Entry 4KGO (X-ray diffraction, 3.19 A resolution); this record covers chains B and A.

Chain B (and A):
Name: BPI fold-containing family A member 1
Source organism: Homo sapiens
Notes: chain A of this document is another copy of the same molecule, construct and numbering; everything in this record applies to it too
UniProt: Q9NP55 (BPIA1_HUMAN); numbering as in UniProt (aligned over 19-256)
Chain sequence (240 residues; row label = number of the first residue in the row):
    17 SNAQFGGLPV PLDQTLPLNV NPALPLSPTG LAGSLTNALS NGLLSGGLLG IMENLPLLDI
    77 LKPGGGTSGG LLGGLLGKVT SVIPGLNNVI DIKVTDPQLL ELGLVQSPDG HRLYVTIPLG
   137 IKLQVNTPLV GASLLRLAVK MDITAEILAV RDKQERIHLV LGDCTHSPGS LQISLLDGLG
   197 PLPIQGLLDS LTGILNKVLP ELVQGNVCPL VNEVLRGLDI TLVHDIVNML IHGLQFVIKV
Not modelled in the structure: 17-33, 41-42, 79-91, 194-197, 256 (chain A: 17-42, 77-105, 255-256)
Cystine bridges: C180-C224
Modified residues: Mse68 (selenomethionine; parent Met); Mse157 (selenomethionine; parent Met); Mse245 (selenomethionine; parent Met)
Differences from the reference sequence: expression tag (17-18); engineered mutation Mse68 (Leu in Q9NP55), Mse157 (Leu in Q9NP55)

Chain B / chain A interface:
Pairs across the interface (31; chain B residue first):
  P44(B) with S50(A); A54(A), hydrophobic; D235(A)
  T45(B) with S50(A); D235(A), hydrogen bond; T237(A), hydrogen bond; L238(A)
  G46(B) with T237(A), hydrogen bond (backbone-side chain); L238(A); D241(A)
  L47(B) with L47(A), hydrophobic; D241(A), hydrogen bond (backbone-side chain)
  S50(B) with P44(A)
  A54(B) with P44(A), hydrophobic
  D235(B) with P44(A); T45(A)
  T237(B) with G46(A)
  L238(B) with P44(A); T45(A); G46(A)
  D241(B) with G46(A); L47(A), hydrogen bond (side chain-backbone); Mse245(A); F252(A)
  Mse245(B) with D241(A); Mse245(A), hydrophobic
  H248(B) with L250(A)
  L250(B) with N244(A); H248(A)
  Q251(B) with N244(A)
  I254(B) with T237(A)
Other interface residues (no listed pair), chain B (17 interface residues in all): N244, F252
Other interface residues (no listed pair), chain A (19 interface residues in all): S43, A48, N53, Q251

Overview:
17 residues of chain B face 19 of chain A across their interface, with 5 hydrogen bonds. Among the polar pairs
are T45(B)-D235(A), T45(B)-T237(A) and G46(B)-T237(A).
Chain B and chain A are both BPI fold-containing family A member 1 (Homo sapiens); the structure, Crystal
Structure of double Leucine to Methionine mutant human splunc1 lacking the secretion signal sequence, was
determined by X-ray diffraction (same publication as 4KGH).
